PDB entry 9CJ9 | X-ray diffraction, 2.98 A resolution | chains A and P of the 3 polymer chains in the assembly

[Chain A]
Name: DNA polymerase eta
Organism: Homo sapiens
Notes: EC 2.7.7.7
UniProtKB: Q9Y253 (POLH_HUMAN); residue numbers follow UniProt; this construct covers 1-432
Chain sequence (435 residues; numbered -2 to 432; the number before each row is that of its first residue; numbers below 1 keep their minus sign (Gly-2 is residue -2)):
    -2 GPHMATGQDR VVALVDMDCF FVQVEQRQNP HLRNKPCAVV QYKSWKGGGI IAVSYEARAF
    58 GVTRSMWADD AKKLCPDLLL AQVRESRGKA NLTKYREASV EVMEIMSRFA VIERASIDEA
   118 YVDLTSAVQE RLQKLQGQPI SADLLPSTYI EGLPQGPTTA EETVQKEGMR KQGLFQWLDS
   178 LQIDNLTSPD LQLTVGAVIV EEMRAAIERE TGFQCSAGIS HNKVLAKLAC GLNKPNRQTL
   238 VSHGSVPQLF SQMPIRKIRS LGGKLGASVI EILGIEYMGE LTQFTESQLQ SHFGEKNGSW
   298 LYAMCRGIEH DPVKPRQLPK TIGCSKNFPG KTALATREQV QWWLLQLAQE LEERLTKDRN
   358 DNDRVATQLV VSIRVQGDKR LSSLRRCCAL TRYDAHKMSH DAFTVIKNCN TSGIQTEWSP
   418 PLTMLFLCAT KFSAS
Unresolved in the structure: -2 to 1, 156-159
Differences from the reference sequence: expression tag (-2 to 0)
Swiss-Prot annotation at these positions:
  - binding site (Mg(2+)): Asp13, Met14, Asp115, Glu116
  - binding site (Mn(2+)): Asp13, Met14, Asp115, Glu116
  - binding site (a 2'-deoxyribonucleoside 5'-triphosphate): Arg61
  - natural variant: Val37 (deletion: In XPV), Leu75 (deletion: In XPV), Arg93 (R93P: In XPV), Arg111 (R111H: In XPV), Thr122 (T122P: In XPV), Gly153 (G153D: In a breast cancer sample), Thr191 (T191P: In XPV), Gly263 (G263V: In XPV), Val266 (V266D: In XPV), Gly295 (G295R: In XPV), Arg361 (R361S: In XPV)
  - mutagenesis: Tyr52 (Y52A/F: Reduces DNA polymerase activity; Y52E: Reduces DNA polymerase activity. Increases fidelity of replication and reduces translesion bypass), Arg61 (R61A: Reduces enzymatic activity by two-thirds), Ser62 (S62G: Increased DNA polymerase activity and translesion bypass compared to wild-type), Ala68 (A68S/V: Severe reduction in thymine dimer translesion bypass), Asn324 to Pro326 (Reduces binding to chromatin and to monoubiquitinated PCNA. Abolishes binding to monoubiquitinated PCNA; when associated with 705-E--H-713 Del)
Bound ions: Mg2+ site 1: Asp13, Met14 (together with DZ4); Mg2+ site 2: Asp115 (together with DZ4) (shared with DT8(P) of chain P)
Residues lining bound ligands: DZ4: Asp13, Met14, Asp15, Cys16, Phe17, Phe18, Ile48, Ala49, Tyr52, Arg55, Arg61, Ser113, Ile114, Asp115, Glu116, Lys231

[Chain P]
Molecule: 8-nt DNA strand
Sequence (8 nucleotides; row label = number of the first residue in the row):
     1 AGCGTCAT
Bound ions: Mg2+: DT8 (together with DZ4) (shared with Asp115(A) of chain A)

[How chain A and chain P interact]
Contacting residue pairs (21):
  Ser113(A) - DT8(P)  hydrogen bond to the phosphate
  Asp115(A) - DT8(P)  phosphate contact
  Glu116(A) - DT8(P)  sugar contact
  Lys224(A) - DT8(P)  phosphate contact
  Ile255(A) - DA7(P)  phosphate contact
  Arg256(A) - DA7(P)  phosphate contact
  Ser257(A) - DC6(P)  sugar contact
  Ser257(A) - DA7(P)  hydrogen bond to the phosphate
  Leu258(A) - DA7(P)  hydrogen bond to the phosphate
  Gly259(A) - DA7(P)  hydrogen bond to the phosphate
  Gly260(A) - DC6(P)  phosphate contact
  Lys261(A) - DC6(P)  hydrogen bond to the phosphate
  Leu262(A) - DC6(P)  hydrogen bond to the phosphate
  Arg377(A) - DG4(P)  salt bridge to the phosphate
  Arg377(A) - DT5(P)  base contact
  Leu381(A) - DC3(P)  phosphate contact
  Arg382(A) - DA1(P)  sugar contact
  Arg382(A) - DG2(P)  salt bridge to the phosphate
  Arg382(A) - DC3(P)  hydrogen bond to the phosphate
  Arg383(A) - DC3(P)  salt bridge to the phosphate
  Cys384(A) - DG2(P)  phosphate contact
Interface residues without a listed pair, chain A (20 interface residues in all): Gln365, Leu378, Ser379

[In short]
The interface between chain A and chain P involves 20 residues on one side and 8 on the other; the contacts
include 7 hydrogen bonds and 3 salt bridges. Among the polar pairs are Ser113(A)-DT8(P), Ser257(A)-DA7(P) and
Leu258(A)-DA7(P). Ligands of chain A: DZ4.
Here chain A is DNA polymerase eta (Homo sapiens) and chain P is an 8-nt DNA strand. Entry 9CJ9 (Crystal
structure of human polymerase eta with incoming dAMPnPP nucleotide opposite O4-methyl threofuranosyl thymidine
in DNA ...) was determined by X-ray diffraction, deposited together with 9CHW, 9CI9, 9CIH and 9CIQ.
